6UVS - chains A and E of the 12 polymer chains in the assembly; structure by electron microscopy, 4.20 A resolution (low resolution: residue-level contacts below are approximate; hydrogen-bond / salt-bridge calls are withheld).

== Chain A (and E) ==
Protein: Gap junction beta-2 protein
Source organism: Homo sapiens
Notes: chain E of this document is another copy of the same molecule, construct and numbering; everything in this record applies to it too
UniProt: P29033 (CXB2_HUMAN); numbering as in UniProt (aligned over 1-226)
Sequence (226 residues; each row starts with the number of its first residue):
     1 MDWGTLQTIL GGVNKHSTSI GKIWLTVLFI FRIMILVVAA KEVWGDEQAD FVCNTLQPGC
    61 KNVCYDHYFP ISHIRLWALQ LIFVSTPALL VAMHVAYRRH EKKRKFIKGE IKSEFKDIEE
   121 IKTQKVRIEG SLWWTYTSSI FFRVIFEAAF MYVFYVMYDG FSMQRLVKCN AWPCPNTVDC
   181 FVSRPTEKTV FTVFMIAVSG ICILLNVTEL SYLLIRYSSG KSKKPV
Disordered / not traced: 1-16, 97-133, 214-226
Construct notes: engineered mutation S211 (Cys in P29033), S218 (Cys in P29033)
UniProt features mapped onto this chain:
  - binding site (Ca(2+)): E42, G45, E47
  - natural variant: G12 (G12R: In KIDAD), S17 (S17F: In KIDAD), W24 to V226 (deletion: In DFNB1A), R32 (R32H: In DFNB1A; R32L), M34 (M34T: In DFNB1A), V37 (V37I: In DFNB1A), W44 (W44C: In DFNA3A; W44S: In DFNA3A), G45 (G45E: In DFNB1A), D46 to Q48 (sequence variant, change not given here; May contribute to deafness), D46 (D46E: In DFNA3A), D50 (D50N: In KIDAD and HID syndrome; D50Y: In KIDAD), N54 (N54K: In BAPS), 32 further natural variant entries in UniProt
  - mutagenesis: D2 to L10 (Strongly reduced insertion into the cell membrane and strongly reduced gap junction plaque assembly), D2 to Q7 (Loss of gap junction ion conductance), M34 (M34A: Loss of gap junction ion conductance, probably due to very low open probability of the channels. Can form functional channels with wild-type, but with strongly reduced channel conductance ...)
From the paper describing this entry:
  - post-translational modification sites: M1 (citing earlier work)

== Interface between chain A and chain E ==
Pairs across the interface (4):
  T55(A) - T55(E)
  T55(A) - L56(E)
  L56(A) - T55(E)
  T177(A) - T177(E)
Also at the interface, not in a pair above, chain A (7 interface residues in all): N54, P175, N176, D179
Also at the interface, not in a pair above, chain E (7 interface residues in all): N54, P175, N176, D179

== Overview ==
The chain A/chain E interface involves 7 residues from each chain. Curated annotation (UniProt) lists 3
Ca2+-binding residues and 10 mutagenesis sites on chain A. From the paper: a modification site at M1(A).
Both chains are Gap junction beta-2 protein (Homo sapiens). Entry 6UVS (Human Connexin-26 (Low pH open
conformation)) was determined by electron microscopy, deposited together with 6UVR and 6UVT.
